Entry 7MNP (X-ray diffraction, 2.05 A resolution); this record covers chains A and B.

== Chain A ==
Protein: GTP-binding nuclear protein Ran
From: Homo sapiens
Reference sequence: P62826 (RAN_HUMAN); residue numbers follow UniProt; this construct covers 1-216
Chain sequence (217 residues; numbered 0 to 216; the number before each row is that of its first residue; numbering starts at 0):
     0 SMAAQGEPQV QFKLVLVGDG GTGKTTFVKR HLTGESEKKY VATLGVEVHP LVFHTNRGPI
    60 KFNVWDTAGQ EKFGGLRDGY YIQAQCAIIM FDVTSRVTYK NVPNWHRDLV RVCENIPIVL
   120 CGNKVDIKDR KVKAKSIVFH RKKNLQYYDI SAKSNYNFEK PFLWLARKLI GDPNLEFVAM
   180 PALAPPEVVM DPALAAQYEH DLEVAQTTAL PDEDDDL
Unresolved in the structure: 0-6, 208-216
Construct notes: expression tag (0); engineered mutation Ser-35 (Phe in P62826)
Bound ions: Mg2+: Thr-24 (together with GDP)
Small-molecule neighbours: GDP (guanosine-5'-diphosphate): Asp-18, Gly-19, Gly-20, Thr-21, Gly-22, Lys-23, Thr-24, Thr-25, Glu-70, Lys-71, Asn-122, Lys-123, Asp-125, Ile-126, Ser-150, Ala-151, Lys-152

== Chain B ==
Protein: E3 SUMO-protein ligase RanBP2
From: Homo sapiens
Reference sequence: P49792 (RBP2_HUMAN); residue numbers follow UniProt; this construct covers 1407-1443
Chain sequence (42 residues; numbered 1402 to 1443; the number before each row is that of its first residue):
  1402 GPLGSRFALV TPKKEGHWDC SICLVRNEPT VSRCIACQNT KS
Unresolved in the structure: 1402-1404
Construct notes: expression tag (1402-1406)
Bound ions: Zn2+: Cys-1421, Cys-1424, Cys-1435, Cys-1438

== How chain A and chain B interact ==
Pairs across the interface - 28 pairs, chain A then chain B:
  Pro-7(A) with Thr-1412(B)
  Gln-8(A) with Pro-1413(B)
  Val-9(A) with Val-1411(B)
  Gln-10(A) with Asp-1420(B)
  Lys-12(A) with Val-1426(B)
  Lys-38(A) with Ser-1422(B), hydrogen bond (side chain-backbone); Ile-1423(B); Leu-1425(B)
  Val-40(A) with Ile-1423(B); Cys-1424(B), hydrophobic; Cys-1438(B), hydrophobic
  Thr-42(A) with Cys-1438(B), hydrogen bond (side chain-backbone); Asn-1440(B)
  Leu-43(A) with Ala-1437(B); Cys-1438(B), hydrophobic
  Val-47(A) with Cys-1424(B)
  Asn-55(A) with Gly-1405(B)
  Arg-56(A) with Phe-1408(B), hydrogen bond (side chain-backbone); Ala-1409(B); Leu-1410(B), hydrogen bond (backbone-backbone)
  Ile-59(A) with Leu-1410(B), hydrophobic
  Asn-62(A) with Leu-1425(B)
  Trp-64(A) with Cys-1424(B), hydrophobic; Val-1426(B), hydrophobic
  Gly-78(A) with Ala-1437(B)
  Ile-81(A) with Ile-1436(B)
  Gln-82(A) with Ile-1436(B)
  Ile-169(A) with Leu-1410(B), hydrophobic
Other interface residues (no listed pair), chain A (23 interface residues in all): Tyr-39, Thr-54, Gly-57, Pro-58
Other interface residues (no listed pair), chain B (18 interface residues in all): Arg-1427

== Overview ==
Chain A and chain B form an interface of 23 and 18 residues respectively, with 4 hydrogen bonds. Among the
polar pairs are Lys-38(A)/Ser-1422(B), Thr-42(A)/Cys-1438(B) and Arg-56(A)/Phe-1408(B). Bound to chain A: GDP.
Cys-1421(B), Cys-1424(B), Cys-1435(B) and Cys-1438(B) form the Zn2+ site.
Here chain A is GTP-binding nuclear protein Ran and chain B is E3 SUMO-protein ligase RanBP2, both from Homo
sapiens. Entry 7MNP (Crystal Structure of the ZnF2 of Nucleoporin NUP358/RanBP2 in complex with Ran-GDP) was
determined by X-ray diffraction together with 7MNI, 7MNL, 7MNM, 7MNN, 7MNO, 7MNQ and 14 further entries from
the same study.
